9KAE - chains E and T of the 8 polymer chains in the assembly; structure by electron microscopy, 3.10 A resolution.

Chain E:
Molecule: Large T antigen
Organism: Betapolyomavirus macacae
Notes: EC 5.6.2.4
Reference sequence: P03070 (LT_SV40); residues 266-627 here = UniProt positions 266-627
Sequence (362 residues; each row starts with the number of its first residue):
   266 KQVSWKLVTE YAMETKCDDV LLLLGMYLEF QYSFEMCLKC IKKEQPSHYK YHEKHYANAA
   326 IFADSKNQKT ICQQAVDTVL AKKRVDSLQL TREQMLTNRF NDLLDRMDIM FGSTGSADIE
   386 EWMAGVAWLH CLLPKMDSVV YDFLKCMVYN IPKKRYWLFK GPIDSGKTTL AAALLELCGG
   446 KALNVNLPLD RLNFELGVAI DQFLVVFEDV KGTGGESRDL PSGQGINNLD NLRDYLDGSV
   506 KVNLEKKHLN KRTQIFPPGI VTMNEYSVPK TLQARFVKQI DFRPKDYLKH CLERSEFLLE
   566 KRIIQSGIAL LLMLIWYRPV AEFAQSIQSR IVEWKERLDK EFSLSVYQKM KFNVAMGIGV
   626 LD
UniProt features mapped onto this chain:
  - binding site (Zn(2+)): Cys302, Cys305, His313, His317
  - binding site (ATP): Gly426 to Thr433
Ion coordination: Mg2+: Thr433 (together with AMP-PNP)
Residues lining bound ligands:
  - AMP-PNP, molecule 1: Trp393, Leu397, Pro427, Ile428, Asp429, Ser430, Gly431, Lys432, Thr433, Thr434, Asn529, Arg548, Pro549, Lys550, Leu553, Lys554, Leu557, Leu564
  - AMP-PNP, molecule 2: Lys418, Arg498, Asp499

Chain T:
Molecule: 15-nt DNA strand
Sequence (15 nucleotides; row label = number of the first residue in the row; numbers below 1 keep their minus sign (DT-8 is residue -8)):
    -8 TTTTTTTTTT TTTTT

Chain E / chain T interface:
Pairs across the interface (10):
  Lys334(E) with DT-1(T), phosphate contact
  Gln338(E) with DT-1(T), phosphate contact
  Arg456(E) with DT6(T), salt bridge to the phosphate
  Phe459(E) with DT5(T), phosphate contact; DT6(T), phosphate contact
  Lys512(E) with DT5(T), hydrogen bond to the phosphate; DT6(T), salt bridge to the phosphate
  His513(E) with DT3(T), base contact; DT4(T), hydrogen bond to the base; DT5(T), hydrogen bond to the phosphate
Also at the interface, not in a pair above, chain E (7 interface residues in all): Glu510

In short:
7 residues of chain E and 5 residues of chain T are in contact; the contacts include 3 hydrogen bonds and 2
salt bridges. Polar contacts include His513(E)-DT4(T), Lys512(E)-DT5(T) and His513(E)-DT5(T). Ligands of chain
E: AMP-PNP.
Chain E is Large T antigen (Betapolyomavirus macacae) and chain T is a 15-nt DNA strand; the structure, CryoEM
structure of LTag bound to SV40 EP half origin DNA, was determined by electron microscopy (same publication as
9EVH, 9EVP, 9F3T, 9F3U, 9F5I, 9F73 and 14 further entries).
